5YTB - chains A and B of the 3 polymer chains in the assembly; structure by X-ray diffraction, 2.30 A resolution.

# Chain A
Name: GTP-binding nuclear protein Ran
From: Homo sapiens
UniProt: P62826 (RAN_HUMAN); residue numbers follow UniProt; this construct covers 1-216
Sequence (216 residues; row label = number of the first residue in the row):
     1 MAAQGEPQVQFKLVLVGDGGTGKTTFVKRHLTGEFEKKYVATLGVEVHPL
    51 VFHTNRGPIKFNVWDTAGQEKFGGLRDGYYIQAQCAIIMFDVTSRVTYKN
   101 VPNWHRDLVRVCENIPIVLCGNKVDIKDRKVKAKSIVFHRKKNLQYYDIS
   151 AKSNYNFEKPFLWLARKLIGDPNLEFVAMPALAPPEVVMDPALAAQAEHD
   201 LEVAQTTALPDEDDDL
Not modelled in the structure: 1-7
Differences from the reference sequence: engineered mutation Ala197 (Tyr in P62826)
Curated features (UniProtKB/Swiss-Prot):
  - region: Lys37 to Val45 (Switch-I), Gly68 to Gln84 (Switch-II), Asp211 to Leu216 (Interaction with RANBP1)
  - binding site (GTP): Asp18 to Thr25, Glu36 to Thr42, Gly68, Asn122 to Asp125, Ser150 to Lys152
  - site: Gln69 (Essential for GTP hydrolysis)
  - modified residue: Ala2 (N-acetylalanine), Thr24 (Phosphothreonine), Lys37 (N6-acetyllysine), Lys60 (N6-acetyllysine), Lys71 (N6-acetyllysine), Lys99 (N6-acetyllysine), Lys134 (N6-acetyllysine), Lys159 (N6-acetyllysine)
  - cross-link (Glycyl lysine isopeptide (Lys-Gly)): Lys71 (interchain with G-Cter in SUMO2), Lys152 (interchain with G-Cter in SUMO2)
Bound ions: Mg2+: Thr24, Thr42 (together with GTP)
Residues lining bound ligands: GTP (guanosine-5'-triphosphate): Gly17, Asp18, Gly19, Gly20, Thr21, Gly22, Lys23, Thr24, Thr25, Phe35, Glu36, Lys37, Lys38, Tyr39, Val40, Ala41, Thr42, Thr66, Ala67, Gly68, Gln69, Asn122, Lys123, Asp125, Ile126, Ser150, Ala151, Lys152

# Chain B
Name: Ran-specific GTPase-activating protein 1
From: Saccharomyces cerevisiae (strain ATCC 204508 / S288c)
UniProt: P41920 (YRB1_YEAST); numbering as in UniProt (aligned over 62-200)
Sequence (139 residues; each row starts with the number of its first residue):
    62 DIHFEPVVHLEKVDVKTMEEDEEVLYKVRAKLFRFDADAKEWKERGTGDC
   112 KFLKNKKTNKVRILMRRDKTLKICANHIIAPEYTLKPNVGSDRSWVYACT
   162 ADIAEGEAEAFTFAIRFGSKENADKFKEEFEKAQEINKK
Not modelled in the structure: 62-79

# Chain A / chain B interface
Residue-residue contacts (78):
  Arg29(A) - Glu105(B)  salt bridge
  Thr32(A) - Glu105(B)
  Thr32(A) - Arg106(B)
  Thr32(A) - Arg128(B)  hydrogen bond (backbone-side chain)
  Gly33(A) - Glu105(B)
  Gly33(A) - Arg106(B)
  Gly33(A) - Arg128(B)
  Glu34(A) - Lys104(B)
  Glu34(A) - Glu105(B)  hydrogen bond (backbone-backbone)
  Leu50(A) - Lys133(B)
  Val51(A) - Lys133(B)  hydrogen bond (backbone-side chain)
  Phe52(A) - Lys133(B)
  Phe157(A) - Asp129(B)
  Phe157(A) - Lys130(B)
  Glu158(A) - Lys130(B)
  Ala178(A) - Arg127(B)
  Ala178(A) - Leu132(B)
  Met179(A) - Arg127(B)  hydrogen bond (backbone-side chain)
  Met179(A) - Lys133(B)
  Met179(A) - Ile134(B)  hydrogen bond (side chain-backbone)
  Pro180(A) - Ile134(B)
  Ala181(A) - Arg123(B)  hydrogen bond (backbone-side chain)
  Ala181(A) - Leu125(B)  hydrophobic
  Ala181(A) - Arg127(B)
  Leu182(A) - Arg123(B)  hydrogen bond (backbone-side chain)
  Leu182(A) - Asn137(B)  hydrogen bond (backbone-side chain)
  Leu182(A) - Ile164(B)
  Pro184(A) - Arg123(B)
  Pro184(A) - Asn137(B)
  Pro184(A) - His138(B)
  Pro184(A) - Ile139(B)
  Pro185(A) - Ile139(B)
  Pro185(A) - Ala162(B)  hydrophobic
  Pro185(A) - Ile164(B)
  Glu186(A) - Lys121(B)
  Val187(A) - Thr161(B)  hydrogen bond (backbone-side chain)
  Val187(A) - Ala162(B)  hydrophobic
  Leu201(A) - Val157(B)  hydrophobic
  Val203(A) - Phe96(B)  hydrophobic
  Ala204(A) - Phe96(B)  hydrophobic
  Ala204(A) - Trp103(B)  hydrogen bond (backbone-side chain)
  Ala204(A) - Asn149(B)
  Ala204(A) - Thr173(B)
  Gln205(A) - Lys147(B)
  Gln205(A) - Pro148(B)
  Gln205(A) - Asn149(B)
  Gln205(A) - Val150(B)  hydrogen bond (backbone-backbone)
  Thr206(A) - Val150(B)
  Thr207(A) - Phe96(B)
  Thr207(A) - Lys101(B)
  Thr207(A) - Trp103(B)  hydrogen bond (backbone-side chain)
  Thr207(A) - Asn149(B)
  Ala208(A) - Trp103(B)
  Ala208(A) - Asn149(B)
  Leu209(A) - Trp103(B)  hydrophobic
  Leu209(A) - Asn149(B)
  Leu209(A) - Ser155(B)
  Leu209(A) - Ala175(B)  hydrophobic
  Leu209(A) - Arg177(B)
  Pro210(A) - Phe94(B)  hydrophobic
  Pro210(A) - Trp103(B)
  Pro210(A) - Arg177(B)  hydrogen bond (backbone-side chain)
  Asp211(A) - Arg177(B)  hydrogen bond (backbone-side chain)
  Glu212(A) - Gly151(B)
  Glu212(A) - Ser152(B)  hydrogen bond
  Glu212(A) - Arg154(B)  salt bridge
  Glu212(A) - Arg177(B)  salt bridge
  Asp214(A) - Lys92(B)  salt bridge
  Asp214(A) - Arg154(B)  hydrogen bond (backbone-side chain)
  Asp215(A) - Arg154(B)  hydrogen bond (backbone-side chain)
  Asp215(A) - Gly179(B)
  Leu216(A) - Arg90(B)
  Leu216(A) - Ala91(B)
  Leu216(A) - Lys92(B)  hydrogen bond (backbone-side chain)
  Leu216(A) - Thr108(B)
  Leu216(A) - Arg154(B)
  Leu216(A) - Arg177(B)  hydrogen bond (backbone-side chain)
  Leu216(A) - Gly179(B)
Interface residues without a listed pair, chain A (39 interface residues in all): His30, Lys38, Phe176, Val177, Ala183, Met189, Asp200
Interface residues without a listed pair, chain B (48 interface residues in all): Glu80, Arg95, Ala98, Glu102, Thr131, Tyr158, Ala159, Ala169

# In short
39 residues of chain A face 48 of chain B across their interface, with 19 hydrogen bonds and 4 salt bridges.
Among the polar pairs are Arg29(A)-Glu105(B), Glu212(A)-Arg154(B) and Glu212(A)-Arg177(B). Bound to chain A:
GTP. UniProt lists 23 GTP-binding residues on chain A.
Here chain A is GTP-binding nuclear protein Ran (Homo sapiens) and chain B is Ran-specific GTPase-activating
protein 1 (Saccharomyces cerevisiae (strain ATCC 204508 / S288c)). Entry 5YTB (RanY197A in complex with
RanBP1-CRM1) was determined by X-ray diffraction.
